4BOI - chains D and E of the 5 polymer chains in the assembly; structure by electron microscopy, 41.00 A resolution (very low resolution: no residue pairs are listed; an interface is given only as per-side residue counts).

# Chain D
Protein: Acetylcholine receptor subunit alpha
From: Torpedo marmorata
Reference sequence: P02711 (ACHA_TORMA); residues -23 to 437 here correspond to UniProt positions 1-461 (UniProt number = residue number + 24)
Sequence (461 residues; row label = number of the first residue in the row; numbers below 1 keep their minus sign (Met-23 is residue -23)):
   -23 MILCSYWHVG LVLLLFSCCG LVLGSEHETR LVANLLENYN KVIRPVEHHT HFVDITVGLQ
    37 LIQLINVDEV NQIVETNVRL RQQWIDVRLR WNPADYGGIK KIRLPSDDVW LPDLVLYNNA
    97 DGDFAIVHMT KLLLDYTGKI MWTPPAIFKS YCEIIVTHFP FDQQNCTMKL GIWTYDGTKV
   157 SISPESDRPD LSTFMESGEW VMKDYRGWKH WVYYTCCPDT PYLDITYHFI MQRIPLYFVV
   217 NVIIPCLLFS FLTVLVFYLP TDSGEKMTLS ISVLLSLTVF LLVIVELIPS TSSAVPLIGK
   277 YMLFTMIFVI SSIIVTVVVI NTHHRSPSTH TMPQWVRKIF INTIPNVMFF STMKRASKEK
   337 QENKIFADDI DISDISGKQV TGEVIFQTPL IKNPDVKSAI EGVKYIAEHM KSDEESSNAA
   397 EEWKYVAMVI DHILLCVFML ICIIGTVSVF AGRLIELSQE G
Not modelled in the structure: -23 to 0, 307-373
Disulfides: Cys128-Cys142, Cys192-Cys193
Swiss-Prot annotation at these positions:
  - glycosylation: Asn141 (N-linked (GlcNAc...) asparagine)

# Chain E
Protein: Acetylcholine receptor gamma subunit
From: Torpedo marmorata
Reference sequence: Q6S3H9 (Q6S3H9_TORMA); residues -16 to 488 here correspond to UniProt positions 1-505 (UniProt number = residue number + 17)
Sequence (505 residues; row label = number of the first residue in the row; numbers below 1 keep their minus sign (Met-16 is residue -16)):
   -16 MVLTLLLIIC LALEVRSNEE GRLIEKLLGD YDKRIKPAKT LDHVIDVTLK LTLTNLISLN
    44 EKEEALTTNV WIEIQWNDYR LSWNTSEYEG IDLVRIPSEL LWLPDVVLEN NVDGQFEVAY
   104 YANVLVYNDG SMYWLPPAIY RSTCPIAVTY FPFDWQNCSL VFRSQTYNAH EVNLQLSAEE
   164 GEVVEWIHID PEDFTENGEW TIRHRPAKKN YNWQLTKDDI DFQEIIFFLI IQRKPLFYII
   224 NIIAPCVLIS SLVVLVYFLP AQAGGQKCTL SISVLLAQTI FLFLIAQKVP ETSLNVPLIG
   284 KYLIFVMFVS LVIVTNCVIV LNVSLRTPNT HSLSEKIKHL FLEFLPKYLG MHLEPSEETP
   344 EKPQPRRRSS FGIMIKAEEY ILKKPRSELM FEEQKDRHGL KRVNKMTSDI DIGTTVDLYK
   404 DLANFAPEIK SCVEACNFIA KSTKEQNDSG SENENWVLIG KVIDKACFWI ALLLFSLGTL
   464 AIFLTGHLNQ VPEFPFPGDP RKYVP
Not modelled in the structure: -16 to 0, 165-171, 315-413, 478-488
Disulfides: Cys127-Cys141

# Chain D / chain E interface
At this resolution (41 A) residue pairs are not listed: 35 residues of chain D and 44 of chain E lie at the interface.

# Overview
The interface between chain D and chain E involves 35 residues on one side and 44 on the other.
Chain D is Acetylcholine receptor subunit alpha and chain E is Acetylcholine receptor gamma subunit, both from
Torpedo marmorata; the structure, The structure and super-organization of acetylcholine receptor-rapsyn
complexes class A, was determined by electron microscopy, deposited together with 4BOG, 4BON, 4BOO, 4BOR and
4BOT.
